Entry 7V2P (electron microscopy, 3.30 A resolution); this record covers chains A and D of the 22 polymer chains in the assembly.

== Chain A ==
Molecule: 16s ribosomal RNA
Source organism: Thermus thermophilus HB8
Sequence (1522 nucleotides; numbered 1 to 1522; the number before each row is that of its first residue):
     1 UUUGUUGGAG AGUUUGAUCC UGGCUCAGGG UGAACGCUGG CGGCGUGCCU AAGACAUGCA
    61 AGUCGUGCGG GCCGCGGGGU UUUACUCCGU GGUCAGCGGC GGACGGGUGA GUAACGCGUG
   121 GGUGACCUAC CCGGAAGAGG GGGACAACCC GGGGAAACUC GGGCUAAUCC CCCAUGUGGA
   181 CCCGCCCCUU GGGGUGUGUC CAAAGGGCUU UGCCCGCUUC CGGAUGGGCC CGCGUCCCAU
   241 CAGCUAGUUG GUGGGGUAAU GGCCCACCAA GGCGACGACG GGUAGCCGGU CUGAGAGGAU
   301 GGCCGGCCAC AGGGGCACUG AGACACGGGC CCCACUCCUA CGGGAGGCAG CAGUUAGGAA
   361 UCUUCCGCAA UGGGCGCAAG CCUGACGGAG CGACGCCGCU UGGAGGAAGA AGCCCUUCGG
   421 GGUGUAAACU CCUGAACCCG GGACGAAACC CCCGACGAGG GGACUGACGG UACCGGGGUA
   481 AUAGCGCCGG CCAACUCCGU GCCAGCAGCC GCGGUAAUAC GGAGGGCGCG AGCGUUACCC
   541 GGAUUCACUG GGCGUAAAGG GCGUGUAGGC GGCCUGGGGC GUCCCAUGUG AAAGACCACG
   601 GCUCAACCGU GGGGGAGCGU GGGAUACGCU CAGGCUAGAC GGUGGGAGAG GGUGGUGGAA
   661 UUCCCGGAGU AGCGGUGAAA UGCGCAGAUA CCGGGAGGAA CGCCGAUGGC GAAGGCAGCC
   721 ACCUGGUCCA CCCGUGACGC UGAGGCGCGA AAGCGUGGGG AGCAAACCGG AUUAGAUACC
   781 CGGGUAGUCC ACGCCCUAAA CGAUGCGCGC UAGGUCUCUG GGUCUCCUGG GGGCCGAAGC
   841 UAACGCGUUA AGCGCGCCGC CUGGGGAGUA CGGCCGCAAG GCUGAAACUC AAAGGAAUUG
   901 ACGGGGGCCC GCACAAGCGG UGGAGCAUGU GGUUUAAUUC GAAGCAACGC GAAGAACCUU
   961 ACCAGGCCUU GACAUGCUAG GGAACCCGGG UGAAAGCCUG GGGUGCCCCG CGAGGGGAGC
  1021 CCUAGCACAG GUGCUGCAUG GCCGUCGUCA GCUCGUGCCG UGAGGUGUUG GGUUAAGUCC
  1081 CGCAACGAGC GCAACCCCCG CCGUUAGUUG CCAGCGGUUC GGCCGGGCAC UCUAACGGGA
  1141 CUGCCCGCGA AAGCGGGAGG AAGGAGGGGA CGACGUCUGG UCAGCAUGGC CCUUACGGCC
  1201 UGGGCGACAC ACGUGCUACA AUGCCCACUA CAAAGCGAUG CCACCCGGCA ACGGGGAGCU
  1261 AAUCGCAAAA AGGUGGGCCC AGUUCGGAUU GGGGUCUGCA ACCCGACCCC AUGAAGCCGG
  1321 AAUCGCUAGU AAUCGCGGAU CAGCCAUGCC GCGGUGAAUA CGUUCCCGGG CCUUGUACAC
  1381 ACCGCCCGUC ACGCCAUGGG AGCGGGCUCU ACCCGAAGUC GCCGGGAGCC UACGGGCAGG
  1441 CGCCGAGGGU AGGGCCCGUG ACUGGGGCGA AGUCGUAACA AGGUAGCUGU ACCGGAAGGU
  1501 GCGGCUGGAU CACCUCCUUU CU
Not modelled in the structure: 1-5, 773-776, 1380-1484, 1509-1522
What the authors report for this chain:
  - mutagenesis - A901G: decreased catalytic activity

== Chain D ==
Molecule: 30S ribosomal protein S4
Source organism: Thermus thermophilus HB8
UniProt: P80373 (RS4_THET8); residues 1-209 here = UniProt positions 1-209
Amino-acid sequence (209 residues; numbered 1 to 209; the number before each row is that of its first residue):
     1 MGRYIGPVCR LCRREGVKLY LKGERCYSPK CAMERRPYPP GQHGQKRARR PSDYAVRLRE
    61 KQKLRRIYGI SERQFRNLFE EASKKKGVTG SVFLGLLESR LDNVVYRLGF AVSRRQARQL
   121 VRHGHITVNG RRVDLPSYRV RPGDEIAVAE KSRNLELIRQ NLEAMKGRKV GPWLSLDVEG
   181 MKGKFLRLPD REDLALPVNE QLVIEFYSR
Not modelled in the structure: 1
Bound ions: Zn2+: Cys9, Cys12, Cys26, Cys31
Swiss-Prot annotation at these positions:
  - binding site (Zn(2+)): Cys9, Cys12, Cys26, Cys31

== Interface between chain A and chain D ==
Contacting residue pairs - 117 pairs, chain A then chain D:
  A9(A) - Glu205(D)  hydrogen bond to the base
  A9(A) - Ser208(D)  hydrogen bond to the base
  A9(A) - Arg209(D)  base contact
  A27(A) - Arg209(D)  hydrogen bond to the sugar
  C396(A) - Arg73(D)  salt bridge to the phosphate
  C397(A) - Arg73(D)  salt bridge to the phosphate
  C397(A) - Asn77(D)  hydrogen bond to the phosphate
  G398(A) - Gln74(D)  phosphate contact
  G398(A) - Leu135(D)  sugar contact
  G398(A) - Ser137(D)  phosphate contact
  C399(A) - Arg122(D)  sugar contact
  C399(A) - Pro136(D)  phosphate contact
  C399(A) - Ser137(D)  hydrogen bond to the phosphate
  U400(A) - Gly2(D)  base contact
  U400(A) - Arg118(D)  salt bridge to the phosphate
  U400(A) - Arg122(D)  phosphate contact
  U401(A) - Gly2(D)  base contact
  G402(A) - Arg3(D)  hydrogen bond to the phosphate
  G402(A) - Ile5(D)  phosphate contact
  G402(A) - Gln119(D)  hydrogen bond to the sugar
  G403(A) - Arg3(D)  salt bridge to the phosphate
  G403(A) - Ser113(D)  phosphate contact
  G403(A) - Arg115(D)  salt bridge to the phosphate
  G403(A) - Gln116(D)  hydrogen bond to the sugar
  G403(A) - Gln119(D)  sugar contact
  A404(A) - Lys22(D)  phosphate contact
  A404(A) - Glu24(D)  phosphate contact
  A404(A) - Val112(D)  sugar contact
  A404(A) - Ser113(D)  hydrogen bond to the phosphate
  A404(A) - Arg115(D)  salt bridge to the phosphate
  A404(A) - Gln116(D)  sugar contact
  G405(A) - Lys22(D)  phosphate contact
  G405(A) - Gly23(D)  phosphate contact
  G405(A) - Glu24(D)  hydrogen bond to the phosphate
  G405(A) - Arg25(D)  hydrogen bond to the phosphate
  G406(A) - Arg25(D)  salt bridge to the phosphate
  G406(A) - Lys30(D)  salt bridge to the phosphate
  A407(A) - Arg25(D)  salt bridge to the phosphate
  A407(A) - Lys30(D)  salt bridge to the phosphate
  A408(A) - Arg35(D)  salt bridge to the phosphate
  G409(A) - Arg35(D)  base contact
  G409(A) - Arg36(D)  base contact
  G421(A) - Tyr38(D)  phosphate contact
  G421(A) - Gln45(D)  hydrogen bond to the sugar
  G422(A) - Arg36(D)  salt bridge to the phosphate
  G422(A) - Tyr38(D)  hydrogen bond to the phosphate
  G422(A) - Gly41(D)  sugar contact
  G422(A) - Gln42(D)  sugar contact
  U423(A) - Arg13(D)  salt bridge to the phosphate
  U423(A) - Arg36(D)  salt bridge to the phosphate
  U423(A) - Pro40(D)  phosphate contact
  U423(A) - Gly41(D)  phosphate contact
  G424(A) - Pro7(D)  phosphate contact
  G424(A) - Arg10(D)  salt bridge to the phosphate
  G424(A) - Arg36(D)  sugar contact
  U425(A) - Arg13(D)  salt bridge to the phosphate
  U425(A) - Lys22(D)  hydrogen bond to the phosphate
  U425(A) - Arg25(D)  sugar contact
  U425(A) - Ala32(D)  phosphate contact
  U425(A) - Arg36(D)  salt bridge to the phosphate
  A426(A) - Pro7(D)  phosphate contact
  A426(A) - Val8(D)  hydrogen bond to the phosphate
  A426(A) - Cys9(D)  hydrogen bond to the phosphate
  A426(A) - Lys22(D)  salt bridge to the phosphate
  C432(A) - Glu156(D)  sugar contact
  C432(A) - Leu157(D)  sugar contact
  U433(A) - Gln119(D)  hydrogen bond to the base
  U433(A) - His123(D)  hydrogen bond to the sugar
  U433(A) - His125(D)  hydrogen bond to the phosphate
  U433(A) - Leu155(D)  phosphate contact
  U433(A) - Glu156(D)  phosphate contact
  G434(A) - His123(D)  hydrogen bond to the sugar
  G434(A) - His125(D)  phosphate contact
  A435(A) - His123(D)  salt bridge to the phosphate
  G475(A) - Arg132(D)  salt bridge to the phosphate
  G476(A) - Lys151(D)  salt bridge to the phosphate
  G477(A) - Lys151(D)  salt bridge to the phosphate
  A480(A) - Gln119(D)  base contact
  A480(A) - His123(D)  base contact
  C492(A) - Tyr54(D)  sugar contact
  C492(A) - Arg209(D)  salt bridge to the phosphate
  A493(A) - Tyr54(D)  phosphate contact
  A493(A) - Ala55(D)  sugar contact
  A493(A) - Leu58(D)  sugar contact
  C495(A) - His43(D)  hydrogen bond to the base
  U496(A) - Gln42(D)  sugar contact
  U496(A) - His43(D)  sugar contact
  U496(A) - Lys46(D)  salt bridge to the phosphate
  G525(A) - Gly41(D)  sugar contact
  G525(A) - Gln42(D)  hydrogen bond to the sugar
  G526(A) - Arg10(D)  salt bridge to the phosphate
  G526(A) - Arg14(D)  hydrogen bond to the phosphate
  G526(A) - Gly41(D)  sugar contact
  C527(A) - Arg10(D)  salt bridge to the phosphate
  C527(A) - Arg14(D)  salt bridge to the phosphate
  G528(A) - Arg59(D)  salt bridge to the phosphate
  G528(A) - Gln62(D)  hydrogen bond to the phosphate
  G528(A) - Arg66(D)  salt bridge to the phosphate
  C529(A) - Lys61(D)  salt bridge to the phosphate
  C529(A) - Gln62(D)  phosphate contact
  C529(A) - Arg65(D)  salt bridge to the phosphate
  C529(A) - Glu72(D)  phosphate contact
  G530(A) - Tyr4(D)  base contact
  G530(A) - Ser71(D)  hydrogen bond to the phosphate
  G530(A) - Glu72(D)  hydrogen bond to the phosphate
  G530(A) - Arg73(D)  hydrogen bond to the phosphate
  A531(A) - Gly2(D)  hydrogen bond to the phosphate
  C596(A) - Lys84(D)  salt bridge to the phosphate
  C597(A) - Lys84(D)  phosphate contact
  G600(A) - Arg141(D)  salt bridge to the phosphate
  U603(A) - Arg132(D)  base contact
  U603(A) - Val133(D)  base contact
  U603(A) - Asp134(D)  hydrogen bond to the base
  U603(A) - Leu135(D)  base contact
  C604(A) - Leu135(D)  base contact
  C604(A) - Ser137(D)  base contact
  C604(A) - Tyr138(D)  sugar contact
Other interface residues (no listed pair), chain A (50 interface residues in all): G29, C415, C474, G524
Other interface residues (no listed pair), chain D (70 interface residues in all): Gly6, Leu21, Ser52, Arg57, Arg76, Arg131, Phe206

== Overview ==
Chain A and chain D form an interface of 50 and 70 residues respectively; the contacts include 29 hydrogen
bonds and 33 salt bridges. Polar contacts include A9(A)-Glu205(D), A9(A)-Ser208(D) and U433(A)-Gln119(D).
Cys9(D), Cys12(D), Cys26(D) and Cys31(D) coordinate Zn2+. From UniProt: 4 Zn2+-binding residues on chain D.
From the paper: A901G of chain A reduces catalytic activity.
Here chain A is 16s ribosomal RNA and chain D is 30S ribosomal protein S4, both from Thermus thermophilus HB8.
Entry 7V2P (T.thermophilus 30S ribosome with KsgA, class K5) was determined by electron microscopy (same
publication as 7V2L, 7V2M, 7V2N, 7V2O and 7V2Q).
